Entry 1SKN (X-ray diffraction, 2.50 A resolution); this record covers chains A and P of the 3 polymer chains in the assembly.

# Chain A
Molecule: 15-nt DNA strand
Sequence (15 nucleotides; each row starts with the number of its first residue):
     1 TGACAATGTC ATCCC

# Chain P
Protein: DNA-binding domain of skn-1
Source organism: Caenorhabditis elegans
Notes: fragment: binding domain
Reference sequence: P34707 (SKN1_CAEEL); residue numbers follow UniProt; this construct covers 450-533
Amino-acid sequence (92 residues; numbered 442 to 533; the number before each row is that of its first residue):
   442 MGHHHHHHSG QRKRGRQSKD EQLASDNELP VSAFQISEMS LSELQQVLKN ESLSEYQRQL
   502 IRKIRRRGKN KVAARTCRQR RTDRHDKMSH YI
Not modelled in the structure: 442-455, 530-533

# Interface between chain A and chain P
Residue-residue contacts (13; chain A residue first):
  DT7(A) with Arg519(P), base contact
  DG8(A) with Lys512(P), phosphate contact; Arg516(P), salt bridge to the phosphate; Arg519(P), hydrogen bond to the base
  DT9(A) with Lys460(P), phosphate contact; Arg507(P), sugar contact; Arg508(P), phosphate contact; Asn511(P), base contact; Ala515(P), base contact
  DC10(A) with Arg507(P), salt bridge to the phosphate; Arg508(P), salt bridge to the phosphate; Asn511(P), hydrogen bond to the base
  DA11(A) with Asn511(P), base contact
Interface residues without a listed pair, chain P (9 interface residues in all): Asp461

# Overview
The interface between chain A and chain P involves 5 residues on one side and 9 on the other, with 2 hydrogen
bonds and 3 salt bridges. Polar pairs include DG8(A)-Arg519(P), DC10(A)-Asn511(P) and DG8(A)-Arg516(P).
Here chain A is a 15-nt DNA strand and chain P is DNA-binding domain of skn-1 (Caenorhabditis elegans). Entry
1SKN (The binding domain of skn-1 in complex with DNA: A new DNA-binding motif) was determined by X-ray
diffraction.
